PDB entry 5LQZ | electron microscopy, 7.00 A resolution (low resolution: residue-level contacts below are approximate; hydrogen-bond / salt-bridge calls are withheld) | chains G and I of the 30 polymer chains in the assembly

== Chain G ==
Molecule: ATP synthase gamma subunit
From: Ogataea angusta
Sequence (269 residues; each row starts with the number of its first residue):
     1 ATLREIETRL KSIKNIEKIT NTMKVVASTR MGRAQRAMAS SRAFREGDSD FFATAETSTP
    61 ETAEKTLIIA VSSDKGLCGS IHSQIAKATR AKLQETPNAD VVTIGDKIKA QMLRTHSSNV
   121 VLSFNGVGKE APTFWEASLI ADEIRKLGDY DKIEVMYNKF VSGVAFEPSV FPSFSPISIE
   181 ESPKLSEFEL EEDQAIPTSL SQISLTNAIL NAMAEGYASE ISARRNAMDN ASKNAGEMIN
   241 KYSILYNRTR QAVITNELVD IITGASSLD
Disordered / not traced: 268-269

== Chain I ==
Molecule: ATP synthase epsilon subunit
From: Ogataea angusta
Sequence (63 residues; each row starts with the number of its first residue):
     1 SSWQKAGISF NKYLAIAART VQRSLKNDLK VAAEKRYISD AKVQKLEKGN VVSTTDLASN
    61 KSA
Disordered / not traced: 49-51, 61-63

== How chain G and chain I interact ==
Pairs across the interface - 23 pairs, chain G then chain I:
  S117(G) with K48(I)
  S118(G) with K48(I)
  V120(G) with L46(I)
  V121(G) with K45(I); L46(I)
  L122(G) with Q44(I); L46(I)
  S123(G) with V43(I); Q44(I)
  F124(G) with K42(I)
  N125(G) with K42(I)
  G126(G) with D40(I); A41(I)
  T133(G) with K35(I); R36(I)
  W135(G) with R36(I)
  S138(G) with N11(I)
  S199(G) with F10(I)
  Q202(G) with S9(I); F10(I); N11(I)
  I203(G) with F10(I)
  T206(G) with N11(I)
Interface residues without a listed pair, chain G (18 interface residues in all): F134, E136
Interface residues without a listed pair, chain I (19 interface residues in all): A15, Y37, I38, S39, E47, V52

== Overview ==
The interface between chain G and chain I involves 18 residues on one side and 19 on the other.
Chain G is ATP synthase gamma subunit and chain I is ATP synthase epsilon subunit, both from Ogataea angusta;
the structure, Structure of F-ATPase from Pichia angusta, state1, was determined by electron microscopy,
deposited together with 5LQX and 5LQY.
